8J6S - chains H and I of the 12 polymer chains in the assembly; structure by electron microscopy, 3.80 A resolution.

# Chain H
Name: Histone H4
From: Homo sapiens
Reference sequence: P62805 (H4_HUMAN); residues 0-102 here correspond to UniProt positions 1-103 (UniProt number = residue number + 1)
Amino-acid sequence (103 residues; numbered 0 to 102; the number before each row is that of its first residue; numbering starts at 0):
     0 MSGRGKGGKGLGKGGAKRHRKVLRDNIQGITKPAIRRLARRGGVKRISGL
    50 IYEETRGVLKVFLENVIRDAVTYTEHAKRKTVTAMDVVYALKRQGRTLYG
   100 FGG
Not modelled in the structure: 0-24, 96-102
Curated features (UniProtKB/Swiss-Prot):
  - DNA-binding region: Lys-16 to Lys-20
  - modified residue: Ser-1 (N-acetylserine), Arg-3 (Asymmetric dimethylarginine), Lys-5 (N6-(2-hydroxyisobutyryl)lysine), Lys-8 (N6-(2-hydroxyisobutyryl)lysine), Lys-12 (N6-(2-hydroxyisobutyryl)lysine), Lys-16 (N6-(2-hydroxyisobutyryl)lysine), Lys-20 (N6,N6,N6-trimethyllysine), Lys-31 (N6-(2-hydroxyisobutyryl)lysine), Lys-44 (N6-(2-hydroxyisobutyryl)lysine), Ser-47 (Phosphoserine), Tyr-51 (Phosphotyrosine), Lys-59 (N6-(2-hydroxyisobutyryl)lysine), Lys-77 (N6-(2-hydroxyisobutyryl)lysine), Lys-79 (N6-(2-hydroxyisobutyryl)lysine), Thr-80 (Phosphothreonine), Tyr-88 (Phosphotyrosine), Lys-91 (N6-(2-hydroxyisobutyryl)lysine)
  - cross-link (Glycyl lysine isopeptide (Lys-Gly)): Lys-12 (interchain with G-Cter in SUMO2), Lys-20 (interchain with G-Cter in SUMO2), Lys-31 (interchain with G-Cter in SUMO2), Lys-59 (interchain with G-Cter in SUMO2), Lys-79 (interchain with G-Cter in SUMO2), Lys-91 (interchain with G-Cter in SUMO2)

# Chain I
Molecule: Widom 601 DNA
Sequence (147 nucleotides; numbered 1 to 147; the number before each row is that of its first residue):
     1 CTGGAGAATCCCGGTGCCGAGGCCGCTCAATTGGTCGTAGACAGCTCTAG
    51 CACCGCTTAAACGCACGTACGCGCTGTCCCCCGCGTTTTAACCGCCAAGG
   101 GGATTACTCCCTAGTCTCCAGGCACGTGTCACATATATACATCCTGT
Not modelled in the structure: 1-22, 122-147

# How chain H and chain I interact
Pairs across the interface (7; chain H residue first):
  Thr-30(H) / DT35(I)  phosphate contact
  Thr-30(H) / DC36(I)  hydrogen bond to the phosphate
  Pro-32(H) / DT35(I)  phosphate contact
  Pro-32(H) / DC36(I)  phosphate contact
  Ala-33(H) / DT35(I)  phosphate contact
  Arg-36(H) / DG34(I)  sugar contact
  Arg-36(H) / DT35(I)  salt bridge to the phosphate
Interface residues without a listed pair, chain H (6 interface residues in all): Lys-31, Arg-45
Interface residues without a listed pair, chain I (4 interface residues in all): DA43

# In short
Chain H and chain I form an interface of 6 and 4 residues respectively; the contacts include 1 hydrogen bond
and 1 salt bridge. Polar contacts include Thr-30(H)/DC36(I) and Arg-36(H)/DT35(I). Curated annotation
(UniProt) lists a DNA-binding region on chain H.
Here chain H is Histone H4 (Homo sapiens) and chain I is Widom 601 DNA. Entry 8J6S (Cryo-EM structure of the
single CAF-1 bound right-handed Di-tetrasome) was determined by electron microscopy together with 7Y5K, 7Y5L,
7Y5O, 7Y5U, 7Y5V, 7Y5W and 4 further entries from the same study.
